Entry 6IFK (electron microscopy, 3.20 A resolution); this record covers chains A and J of the 10 polymer chains in the assembly.

== Chain A ==
Name: Type III-A CRISPR-associated protein Csm1
Organism: Streptococcus thermophilus ND03
UniProtKB: A0A2U2M0F3 (A0A2U2M0F3_STRTR); residues 1-758 here = UniProt positions 1-758
Chain sequence (758 residues; numbered 1 to 758; the number before each row is that of its first residue):
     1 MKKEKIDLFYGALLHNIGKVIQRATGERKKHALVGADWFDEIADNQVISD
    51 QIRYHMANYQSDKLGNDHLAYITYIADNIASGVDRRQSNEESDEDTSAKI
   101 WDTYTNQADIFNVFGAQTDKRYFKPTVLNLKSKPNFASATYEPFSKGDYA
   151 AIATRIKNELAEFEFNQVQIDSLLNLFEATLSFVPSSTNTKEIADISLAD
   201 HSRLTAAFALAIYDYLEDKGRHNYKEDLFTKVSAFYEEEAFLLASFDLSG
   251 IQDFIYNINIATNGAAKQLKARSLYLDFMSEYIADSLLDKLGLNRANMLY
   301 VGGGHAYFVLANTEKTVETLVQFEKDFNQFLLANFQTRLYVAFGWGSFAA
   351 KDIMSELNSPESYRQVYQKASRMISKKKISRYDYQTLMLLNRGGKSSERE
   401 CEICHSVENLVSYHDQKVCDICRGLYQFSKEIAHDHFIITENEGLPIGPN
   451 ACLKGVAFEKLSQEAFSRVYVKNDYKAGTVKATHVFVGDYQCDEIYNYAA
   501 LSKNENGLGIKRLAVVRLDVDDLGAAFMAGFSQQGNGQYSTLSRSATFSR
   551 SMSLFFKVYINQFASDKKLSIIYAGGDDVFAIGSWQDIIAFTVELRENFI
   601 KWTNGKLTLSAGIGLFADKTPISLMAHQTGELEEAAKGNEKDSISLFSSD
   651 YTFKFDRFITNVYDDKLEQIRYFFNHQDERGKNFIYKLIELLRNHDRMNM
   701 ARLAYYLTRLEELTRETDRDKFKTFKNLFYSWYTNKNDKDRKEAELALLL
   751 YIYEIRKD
Not modelled in the structure: 1, 65-66, 86-102, 355-357, 758
Differences from the reference sequence: engineered mutation Asn-16 (Asp in A0A2U2M0F3)
Bound ions: Zn2+: Cys-401, Cys-404, Cys-419, Cys-422; Mg2+ site 1: Asp-519, Val-520 (together with AMP-PNP); Mg2+ site 2: Asp-519 (together with AMP-PNP)
Ligand contacts:
  - AMP-PNP (ANP; phosphoaminophosphonic acid-adenylate ester), molecule 1: Asp-247, Leu-248, Ser-249, Gly-250, Ile-251, Gln-252, Ile-255, Ser-273, Leu-276, Asp-277, Gly-303, His-305, Lys-378, Tyr-573, Asp-577, Asp-578
  - AMP-PNP (ANP), molecule 2: Tyr-300, Gly-303, His-305, Asp-519, Val-520, Asp-521, Asp-522, Leu-523, Gly-524, Ala-525, Phe-527, Phe-548, Ser-549, Met-552, Ser-553, Gly-576, Asp-577, Lys-637, Lys-641
What the authors report for this chain:
  - binding site for CTR1 (chain J): Lys-267, His-414
  - mutagenesis - K267A, E400A, H405A, Y686A: decreased catalytic activity
  - mutagenesis - K267A: decreased catalytic activity on cOA synthesis
  - mutagenesis - H414A, Q416A: decreased catalytic activity (DNase activity)
  - binding site for AMP-PNP: Ser-273, Asp-277, Tyr-300, Gly-303, Ser-549, Ser-553, Tyr-573
  - Mg2+ coordination: Asp-519, Asp-577
  - mutagenesis - D519N, D577N: abolished catalytic activity on cOA synthesis

== Chain J ==
Molecule: CTR1
Sequence (42 nucleotides; numbered 1 to 42; the number before each row is that of its first residue):
     1 GGUAGGAAUGGGUAAUUAUAGCGAGCUAGAAAGCCAAAGGUC
Not modelled in the structure: 1-6, 40-42

== Chain A / chain J interface ==
Pairs across the interface - 40 pairs, chain A then chain J:
  Ala-261(A) with A36(J), phosphate contact
  Thr-262(A) with A36(J), phosphate contact; A37(J), phosphate contact
  Asn-263(A) with A37(J), phosphate contact; G39(J), base contact
  Gly-264(A) with A37(J), phosphate contact
  Ala-265(A) with A37(J), hydrogen bond to the phosphate
  His-414(A) with G39(J), hydrogen bond to the base
  Tyr-496(A) with A37(J), sugar contact
  Lys-511(A) with A32(J), salt bridge to the phosphate
  Arg-512(A) with A31(J), salt bridge to the phosphate
  Lys-619(A) with C35(J), base contact; A36(J), base contact
  Thr-620(A) with A36(J), sugar contact
  Pro-621(A) with C35(J), base contact; A36(J), sugar contact
  Ile-622(A) with A36(J), sugar contact
  Glu-679(A) with C26(J), sugar contact
  Arg-680(A) with G25(J), hydrogen bond to the phosphate; C26(J), salt bridge to the phosphate
  Gly-681(A) with U27(J), phosphate contact
  Lys-682(A) with U27(J), hydrogen bond to the phosphate; A28(J), phosphate contact; G29(J), salt bridge to the phosphate
  Asn-683(A) with C26(J), base contact; U27(J), hydrogen bond to the phosphate; G29(J), base contact
  Phe-684(A) with C26(J), phosphate contact
  Tyr-686(A) with G29(J), stacking on the base
  Lys-687(A) with G25(J), phosphate contact
  Tyr-705(A) with G23(J), hydrogen bond to the sugar; A24(J), phosphate contact
  Tyr-706(A) with G25(J), phosphate contact
  Arg-709(A) with G23(J), salt bridge to the phosphate; A24(J), hydrogen bond to the phosphate; G25(J), salt bridge to the phosphate
  Leu-710(A) with G25(J), sugar contact
  Glu-712(A) with G23(J), phosphate contact
  Arg-756(A) with G29(J), salt bridge to the phosphate; A30(J), salt bridge to the phosphate
Also at the interface, not in a pair above, chain A (31 interface residues in all): Ile-260, Lys-267, Asp-415, Lys-757
Also at the interface, not in a pair above, chain J (17 interface residues in all): C22, G33, A38

== In short ==
The interface between chain A and chain J involves 31 residues on one side and 17 on the other, with 7
hydrogen bonds, 8 salt bridges and 1 aromatic stacking contact. Polar pairs include His-414(A)/G39(J),
Tyr-705(A)/G23(J) and Ala-265(A)/A37(J). The paper reports a binding site for AMP-PNP at Ser-273(A),
Asp-277(A) and Tyr-300(A) among others; K267A, E400A and H405A of chain A, among others, reduce catalytic
activity; 8 substitutions were tested in all.
Chain A is Type III-A CRISPR-associated protein Csm1 (Streptococcus thermophilus ND03) and chain J is CTR1;
the structure, Cryo-EM structure of type III-A Csm-CTR1 complex, AMPPNP bound, was determined by electron
microscopy (same publication as 6IFL, 6IFN, 6IFR, 6IFU, 6IFY, 6IFZ and 6IG0).
